5X7N - chains A and B; structure by X-ray diffraction, 1.72 A resolution.

[Chain A (and B)]
Protein: Diaminopimelate decarboxylase
Source organism: Corynebacterium glutamicum (strain ATCC 13032 / DSM 20300 / JCM 1318 / LMG 3730 / NCIMB 10025)
Notes: EC 4.1.1.20; chain B of this document is another copy of the same molecule, construct and numbering; everything in this record applies to it too
Reference sequence: P09890 (DCDA_CORGL); residue numbers follow UniProt; this construct covers 1-445
Sequence (453 residues; row label = number of the first residue in the row):
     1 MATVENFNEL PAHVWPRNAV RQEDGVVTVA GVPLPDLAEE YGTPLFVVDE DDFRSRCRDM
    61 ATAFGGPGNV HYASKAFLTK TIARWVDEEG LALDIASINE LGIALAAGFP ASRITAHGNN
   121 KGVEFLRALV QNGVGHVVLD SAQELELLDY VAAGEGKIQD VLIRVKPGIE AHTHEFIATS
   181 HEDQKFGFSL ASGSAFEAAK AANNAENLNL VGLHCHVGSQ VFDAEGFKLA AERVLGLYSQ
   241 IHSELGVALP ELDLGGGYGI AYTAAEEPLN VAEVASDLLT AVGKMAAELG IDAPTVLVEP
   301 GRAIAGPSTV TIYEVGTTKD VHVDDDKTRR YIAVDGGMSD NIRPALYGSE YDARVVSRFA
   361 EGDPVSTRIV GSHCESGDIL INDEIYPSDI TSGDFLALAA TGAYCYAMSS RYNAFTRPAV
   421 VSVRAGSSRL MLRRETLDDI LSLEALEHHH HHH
Not modelled in the structure: 1-2, 445-453 (chain B: 1-2, 324-326, 445-453)
Covalent attachments: pyridoxal phosphate (PLP) linked to K75
Construct notes: expression tag (446-453)
Small-molecule neighbours:
  - lysine (LYS), molecule 1: H216, R302, R343, Y347, Y404, M408
  - lysine (LYS), molecule 2: C374, E375, Y412
  - pyridoxal phosphate (PLP): A73, H117, R164, H214, H216, G255, G256, G257, Y258, E299, P300, G301, R302, Y404

[Chain A / chain B interface]
Contacting residue pairs - 144 pairs, chain A then chain B:
  K75(A) - C374(B)
  K75(A) - Y412(B)
  K75(A) - N413(B)
  T79(A) - E444(B)
  K80(A) - E444(B)  hydrogen bond (backbone-side chain)
  T81(A) - E444(B)  hydrogen bond (backbone-side chain)
  S97(A) - N413(B)  hydrogen bond (side chain-backbone)
  N99(A) - A414(B)
  N99(A) - T416(B)
  N99(A) - L437(B)
  E100(A) - N413(B)  hydrogen bond
  N119(A) - T317(B)  hydrogen bond (backbone-side chain)
  N119(A) - A333(B)
  N119(A) - G371(B)  hydrogen bond (side chain-backbone)
  N119(A) - S372(B)
  N119(A) - H373(B)
  N120(A) - G316(B)
  N120(A) - T317(B)  hydrogen bond
  N120(A) - A333(B)
  N120(A) - V334(B)
  N120(A) - D335(B)
  N120(A) - S372(B)  hydrogen bond
  D140(A) - K319(B)  salt bridge
  S141(A) - T317(B)
  Q143(A) - T317(B)
  Q143(A) - T318(B)  hydrogen bond (side chain-backbone)
  Q143(A) - S392(B)
  K166(A) - V321(B)
  H181(A) - H322(B)
  H181(A) - V323(B)
  E182(A) - V321(B)
  D183(A) - V323(B)
  D183(A) - R329(B)  salt bridge
  D183(A) - Y331(B)  hydrogen bond
  D183(A) - R368(B)  salt bridge
  Q184(A) - V321(B)
  Q184(A) - Y331(B)  hydrogen bond (backbone-side chain)
  K185(A) - K319(B)  hydrogen bond (backbone-side chain)
  K185(A) - Y331(B)
  K185(A) - V370(B)
  K185(A) - G371(B)  hydrogen bond (side chain-backbone)
  K185(A) - H373(B)  hydrogen bond (side chain-backbone)
  K185(A) - E375(B)
  K185(A) - D378(B)  salt bridge
  F186(A) - K319(B)
  F186(A) - H373(B)
  F186(A) - C374(B)
  F186(A) - E375(B)
  F186(A) - S376(B)
  G187(A) - K319(B)  hydrogen bond (backbone-side chain)
  G316(A) - N120(B)
  T317(A) - N119(B)  hydrogen bond (side chain-backbone)
  T317(A) - N120(B)  hydrogen bond
  T317(A) - S141(B)
  T317(A) - Q143(B)
  T318(A) - Q143(B)  hydrogen bond (backbone-side chain)
  K319(A) - D140(B)  salt bridge
  K319(A) - K185(B)  hydrogen bond (side chain-backbone)
  K319(A) - F186(B)
  K319(A) - G187(B)  hydrogen bond (side chain-backbone)
  V321(A) - K166(B)
  V321(A) - E182(B)
  V321(A) - Q184(B)
  H322(A) - H181(B)
  V323(A) - H181(B)
  V323(A) - D183(B)
  D324(A) - H181(B)  hydrogen bond (backbone-side chain)
  D325(A) - H181(B)  salt bridge
  R329(A) - D183(B)  salt bridge
  Y331(A) - D183(B)  hydrogen bond
  Y331(A) - Q184(B)  hydrogen bond (side chain-backbone)
  Y331(A) - K185(B)
  A333(A) - N119(B)
  A333(A) - N120(B)
  V334(A) - N120(B)
  M338(A) - M408(B)  hydrophobic
  A345(A) - L346(B)
  L346(A) - M338(B)  hydrophobic
  L346(A) - A345(B)
  L346(A) - L346(B)  hydrophobic
  Y347(A) - E375(B)  hydrogen bond
  R368(A) - D183(B)  salt bridge
  V370(A) - K185(B)
  G371(A) - N119(B)
  G371(A) - K185(B)  hydrogen bond (backbone-side chain)
  S372(A) - N119(B)  hydrogen bond (backbone-side chain)
  S372(A) - N120(B)  hydrogen bond
  H373(A) - N119(B)
  H373(A) - K185(B)  hydrogen bond (backbone-side chain)
  H373(A) - F186(B)
  C374(A) - K75(B)
  C374(A) - F186(B)
  E375(A) - K185(B)
  E375(A) - F186(B)
  E375(A) - Y347(B)  hydrogen bond
  S376(A) - F186(B)
  D378(A) - K185(B)  salt bridge
  Y404(A) - Y412(B)
  Y406(A) - L443(B)
  A407(A) - R411(B)
  A407(A) - Y412(B)  hydrogen bond (backbone-backbone)
  M408(A) - M338(B)  hydrophobic
  M408(A) - S410(B)
  M408(A) - Y412(B)  hydrophobic
  S409(A) - S409(B)
  S409(A) - S410(B)
  S410(A) - M408(B)
  S410(A) - S409(B)
  R411(A) - A407(B)
  R411(A) - R411(B)
  R411(A) - R417(B)
  R411(A) - E435(B)  salt bridge
  Y412(A) - K75(B)
  Y412(A) - Y404(B)
  Y412(A) - A407(B)  hydrogen bond (backbone-backbone)
  Y412(A) - M408(B)  hydrophobic
  N413(A) - K75(B)
  N413(A) - S97(B)  hydrogen bond (backbone-side chain)
  N413(A) - E100(B)  hydrogen bond
  A414(A) - N99(B)
  F415(A) - S97(B)
  T416(A) - N99(B)
  R417(A) - R411(B)
  M431(A) - E444(B)
  L432(A) - L443(B)
  L432(A) - E444(B)
  R433(A) - S442(B)
  R433(A) - L443(B)  hydrogen bond (backbone-backbone)
  E435(A) - R411(B)  salt bridge
  E435(A) - L443(B)
  L437(A) - N99(B)
  L437(A) - G102(B)
  L441(A) - K80(B)
  S442(A) - R433(B)
  L443(A) - Y406(B)
  L443(A) - R417(B)
  L443(A) - M431(B)
  L443(A) - L432(B)
  L443(A) - R433(B)  hydrogen bond (backbone-backbone)
  L443(A) - E435(B)
  E444(A) - T79(B)
  E444(A) - K80(B)  hydrogen bond (side chain-backbone)
  E444(A) - T81(B)
  E444(A) - M431(B)
Other interface residues (no listed pair), chain A (76 interface residues in all): A96, G102, I103, A106, D335, I342, S392, I440
Other interface residues (no listed pair), chain B (74 interface residues in all): A96, I103, A106, I342, F415, I440, L441

[Overview]
Chain A and chain B form an interface of 76 and 74 residues respectively, with 36 hydrogen bonds and 11 salt
bridges. Polar pairs include D140(A)-K319(B), D183(A)-R329(B) and D183(A)-R368(B). Bound to chain A: lysine.
Pyridoxal phosphate is covalently linked to K75(A).
Both chains are Diaminopimelate decarboxylase (Corynebacterium glutamicum (strain ATCC 13032 / DSM 20300 / JCM
1318 / LMG 3730 / NCIMB 10025)). Entry 5X7N (Crystal structure of meso-diaminopimelate decarboxylase (DAPDC)
from Corynebacterium glutamicum) was determined by X-ray diffraction, deposited together with 5X7M.
